Entry 9IJM (electron microscopy, 3.32 A resolution); this record covers chains C and D of the 7 polymer chains in the assembly.

[Chain C (and D)]
Name: Chemotaxis protein PomA
Organism: Vibrio alginolyticus
Notes: chain D of this document is another copy of the same molecule, construct and numbering; everything in this record applies to it too
UniProt: O06873 (POMA_VIBAL); numbering as in UniProt (aligned over 1-253)
Chain sequence (253 residues; row label = number of the first residue in the row):
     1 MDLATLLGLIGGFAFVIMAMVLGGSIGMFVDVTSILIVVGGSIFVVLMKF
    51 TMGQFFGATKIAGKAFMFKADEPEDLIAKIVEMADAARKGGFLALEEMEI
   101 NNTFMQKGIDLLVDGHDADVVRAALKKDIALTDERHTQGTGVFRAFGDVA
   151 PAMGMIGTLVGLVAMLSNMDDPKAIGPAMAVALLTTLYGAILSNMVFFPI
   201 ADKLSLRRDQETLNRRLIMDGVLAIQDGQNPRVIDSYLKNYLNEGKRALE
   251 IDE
Unresolved in the structure: 1-28, 88-99, 243-253 (chain D: 1-25, 88-99, 252-253)
From the paper describing this entry:
  - binding site for phenamil: Asp-148, Met-155, Leu-159, Thr-186, Ala-190
  - specificity-determining residues: Met-165, Met-179 (by similarity / conservation)

[How chain C and chain D interact]
Residue-residue contacts - 24 pairs, chain C then chain D:
  Phe-29(C) with Ser-167(D)
  Phe-66(C) with Met-48(D), hydrophobic
  Lys-173(C) with Met-169(D); Asp-170(D)
  Gly-176(C) with Leu-166(D)
  Pro-177(C) with Leu-166(D)
  Ala-180(C) with Val-163(D); Leu-166(D), hydrophobic; Ser-167(D)
  Leu-183(C) with Val-163(D), hydrophobic; Leu-166(D), hydrophobic
  Leu-187(C) with Leu-159(D), hydrophobic; Val-160(D), hydrophobic
  Ala-190(C) with Met-155(D), hydrophobic; Ile-156(D), hydrophobic; Leu-159(D), hydrophobic
  Asn-194(C) with Ala-152(D)
  Met-195(C) with Val-45(D), hydrophobic; Met-48(D); Met-153(D), hydrophobic
  Pro-199(C) with Val-45(D), hydrophobic; Met-48(D), hydrophobic
  Lys-203(C) with Met-48(D)
  Leu-206(C) with Lys-49(D)
Other interface residues (no listed pair), chain C (19 interface residues in all): Met-179, Thr-186, Ile-191, Ile-200, Asp-202
Other interface residues (no listed pair), chain D (16 interface residues in all): Phe-44, Leu-162

[Summary]
Chain C and chain D form an interface of 19 and 16 residues respectively. From the paper: a binding site for
phenamil at Asp-148(C), Met-155(C) and Leu-159(C) among others; specificity determinants Met-165(C) and
Met-179(C).
Both chains are Chemotaxis protein PomA (Vibrio alginolyticus). Entry 9IJM (Bacterial flagellar sodium-driven
stator PomA5PomB2 with 100 mM NaCl and 0.1 mM phenamil) was determined by electron microscopy (same
publication as 8ZYV, 8ZYW, 8ZYZ and 8ZZ0).
